1J1P - chains L and H of the 3 polymer chains in the assembly; structure by X-ray diffraction, 1.80 A resolution.

== Chain L ==
Protein: lysozyme binding Ig kappa chain V23-J2 region
Organism: Mus musculus
UniProt: P01642 (KV5I_MOUSE); residue numbers follow UniProt; this construct covers 1-107
Amino-acid sequence (107 residues; each row starts with the number of its first residue):
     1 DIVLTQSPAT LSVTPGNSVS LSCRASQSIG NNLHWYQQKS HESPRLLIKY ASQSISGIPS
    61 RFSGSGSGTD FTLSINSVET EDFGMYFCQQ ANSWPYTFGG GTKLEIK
Construct notes: engineered mutation Ala91 (Ser in P01642)
Disulfide bonds: Cys23-Cys88

== Chain H ==
Protein: Ig VH, anti-lysozyme
Organism: Mus musculus
UniProt: P01823 (HV47_MOUSE); numbering as in UniProt (aligned over 1-113)
Amino-acid sequence (114 residues; row label = number of the first residue in the row):
     1 DVQLQESGPS LVKPSQTLSL TCSVTGDSIT SDYWSWIRKF PGNRLEYMGY VSYSGSTYYN
    61 PSLKSRISIT RDTSKNQYYL DLNSVTTEDT ATYYCANWDG DYWGQGTLVT VSAA
Disulfide bonds: Cys22-Cys95

== Interface between chain L and chain H ==
Residue-residue contacts - 32 pairs, chain L then chain H:
  Tyr36(L) with Gly100(H); Trp103(H), hydrophobic
  Gln38(L) with Lys39(H), hydrogen bond; Tyr94(H), hydrogen bond
  Glu42(L) with Tyr94(H)
  Ser43(L) with Tyr94(H); Trp103(H); Gly104(H), hydrogen bond (side chain-backbone); Gln105(H), hydrogen bond (side chain-backbone); Gly106(H)
  Pro44(L) with Trp103(H)
  Leu46(L) with Asp99(H); Gly100(H); Asp101(H)
  Met85(L) with Asn43(H)
  Phe87(L) with Asn43(H); Leu45(H), hydrophobic
  Gln89(L) with Tyr47(H)
  Trp94(L) with Tyr47(H), hydrophobic; Gly49(H); Tyr50(H), hydrophobic; Tyr58(H); Tyr59(H), hydrogen bond (side chain-backbone); Asn60(H)
  Pro95(L) with Asn60(H); Pro61(H)
  Tyr96(L) with Tyr47(H); Tyr50(H); Trp98(H), hydrogen bond
  Phe98(L) with Leu45(H), hydrophobic; Tyr47(H)
  Gly100(L) with Asn43(H)
Also at the interface, not in a pair above, chain L (15 interface residues in all): Tyr50
Also at the interface, not in a pair above, chain H (22 interface residues in all): Ile37, Glu46, Met48

== Summary ==
Chain L and chain H form an interface of 15 and 22 residues respectively, with 6 hydrogen bonds. Polar pairs
include Gln38(L)-Lys39(H), Gln38(L)-Tyr94(H) and Ser43(L)-Gly104(H).
Here chain L is lysozyme binding Ig kappa chain V23-J2 region and chain H is Ig VH, anti-lysozyme, both from
Mus musculus. Entry 1J1P (Crystal structure of HyHEL-10 Fv mutant LS91A complexed with hen egg white lysozyme)
was determined by X-ray diffraction, deposited together with 1J1X.
